Entry 2B1F (X-ray diffraction, 1.50 A resolution); this record covers chains A and D of the 4 polymer chains in the assembly.

[Chain A (and D)]
Molecule: General control protein GCN4
From: Saccharomyces cerevisiae
Notes: chain D of this document is another copy of the same molecule, construct and numbering; everything in this record applies to it too
UniProtKB: P03069 (GCN4_YEAST); residues 3-33 here correspond to UniProt positions 251-281 (UniProt number = residue number + 248)
Chain sequence (34 residues; numbered 0 to 33; the number before each row is that of its first residue; numbering starts at 0):
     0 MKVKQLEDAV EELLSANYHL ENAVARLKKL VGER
Unresolved in the structure: 32-33 (chain D: 0-1, 31-33)
Construct notes: cloning artifact (0-2); engineered mutation A8 (Lys256 in P03069), A15 (Lys263 in P03069), A22 (Glu270 in P03069)
Curated features (UniProtKB/Swiss-Prot):
  - region: L5 to L26 (Leucine-zipper)
From the paper describing this entry:
  - mutagenesis - K8A/K15A/E22A: increased stability
  - self-association interface (contacts with another copy of this molecule): L5, L19, L29, V30

[How chain A and chain D interact]
Pairs across the interface (22; chain A residue first):
  L5(A) with L29(D), hydrophobic; V30(D), hydrophobic
  E6(A) with V30(D)
  V9(A) with L26(D), hydrophobic; K27(D)
  L12(A) with L19(D); V23(D), hydrophobic; L26(D), hydrophobic
  L13(A) with V23(D), hydrophobic
  A15(A) with L19(D), hydrophobic
  N16(A) with N16(D), hydrogen bond; L19(D); E20(D), hydrogen bond
  L19(A) with L12(D), hydrophobic; A15(D); N16(D); L19(D), hydrophobic
  V23(A) with L12(D), hydrophobic
  L26(A) with V9(D), hydrophobic; L12(D), hydrophobic
  V30(A) with L5(D), hydrophobic; E6(D)
Also at the interface, not in a pair above, chain A (14 interface residues in all): E20, K27, L29
Also at the interface, not in a pair above, chain D (16 interface residues in all): A8, L13, A22

[In short]
14 residues of chain A face 16 of chain D across their interface; the contacts include 2 hydrogen bonds. Polar
pairs include N16(A)-N16(D) and N16(A)-E20(D). The paper reports that K8A/K15A/E22A of chain A increase
stability; a self-association interface involving L5(A), L19(A) and L29(A) among others.
Both chains are General control protein GCN4 (Saccharomyces cerevisiae). Entry 2B1F (Antiparallel
four-stranded coiled coil specified by a 3-3-1 hydrophobic heptad repeat) was determined by X-ray diffraction,
deposited together with 2B22.
